Entry 1U7B (X-ray diffraction, 1.88 A resolution); this record covers chains A and B.

Chain A:
Molecule: Proliferating cell nuclear antigen
From: Homo sapiens
Reference sequence: P12004 (PCNA_HUMAN); numbering as in UniProt (aligned over 1-261)
Sequence (261 residues; numbered 1 to 261; the number before each row is that of its first residue):
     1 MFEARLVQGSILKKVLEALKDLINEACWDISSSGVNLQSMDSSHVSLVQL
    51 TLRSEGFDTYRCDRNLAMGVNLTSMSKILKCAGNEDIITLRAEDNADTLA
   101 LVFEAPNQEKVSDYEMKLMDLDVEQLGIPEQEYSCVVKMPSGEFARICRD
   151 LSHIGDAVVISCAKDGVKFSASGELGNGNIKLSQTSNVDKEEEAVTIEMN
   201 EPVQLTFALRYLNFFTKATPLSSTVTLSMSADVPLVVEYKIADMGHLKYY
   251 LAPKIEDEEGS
Unresolved in the structure: 187-190, 256-261
UniProt features mapped onto this chain:
  - DNA-binding region: R61 to K80
  - modified residue: K14 (N6-acetyllysine), K77 (N6-acetyllysine), K80 (N6-acetyllysine), Y211 (Phosphotyrosine), K248 (N6-acetyllysine)
  - cross-link (Glycyl lysine isopeptide (Lys-Gly)): K164 (interchain with G-Cter in SUMO2), K254 (interchain with G-Cter in SUMO2)
  - natural variant: S228 (S228I: In ATLD2)
  - mutagenesis: K13 (K13R: Inhibits acetylation, recruitment to DNA damage sites, inducible ubiquitination and protein degradation, DNA replication and repair synthesis efficiencies, but homotrimer formation, nuclear ...), K14 (K14R: Inhibits acetylation, recruitment to DNA damage sites, inducible ubiquitination and protein degradation, DNA replication and repair synthesis efficiencies, but homotrimer formation, nuclear ...), K20 (K20R: Inhibits acetylation, recruitment to DNA damage sites, inducible ubiquitination and protein degradation, DNA replication and repair synthesis efficiencies, but homotrimer formation, nuclear ...), M40 (M40A: Complete loss of interaction with UHRF2), S43 to V45 (No effect on POLD3-binding. Impairs binding to ALKBH2), K77 (K77A: Inhibits recruitment to DNA damage sites, but nuclear localization is similar as the wild-type; in association with A-80 ...), K80 (K80A: Inhibits recruitment to DNA damage sites, but nuclear localization is similar as the wild-type; in association with A-77 ...), Q125 to I128 (Strong decrease in POLD3-binding. Impairs binding to ALKBH2), I128 (I128A: Complete loss of interaction with UHRF2), K164 (K164R: Abolishes ubiquitination. No effect on interaction with SHPRH), V188 to K190 (No effect on POLD3-binding. No effect on ALKBH2-binding), Y211 (Y211F: Alters chromatin-associated PCNA stability and its function in DNA replication and repair), 3 further mutagenesis entries in UniProt

Chain B:
Molecule: SRQGSTQGRLDDFFKVTGSL peptide of Flap endonuclease-1
Notes: fragment: PIP-box region of FEN-1 (residues 331-350)
Reference sequence: P39748 (FEN1_HUMAN); numbering as in UniProt (aligned over 331-350)
Sequence (20 residues; numbered 331 to 350; the number before each row is that of its first residue):
   331 SRQGSTQGRLDDFFKVTGSL
Unresolved in the structure: 331-335, 349-350
UniProt features mapped onto this chain:
  - region: T336 to F344 (Interaction with PCNA)
  - modified residue: S335 (Phosphoserine), T336 (Phosphothreonine)

Interface between chain A and chain B:
Pairs across the interface (37; chain A residue first):
  M40(A) with L340(B), hydrophobic
  S43(A) with R339(B), hydrogen bond (backbone-side chain)
  H44(A) with R339(B); L340(B), hydrogen bond (backbone-backbone); D341(B), salt bridge
  V45(A) with Q337(B); G338(B); L340(B)
  S46(A) with L340(B)
  L47(A) with L340(B), hydrophobic
  V123(A) with G348(B)
  E124(A) with G348(B)
  Q125(A) with V346(B); T347(B); G348(B)
  L126(A) with K345(B); V346(B), hydrophobic
  G127(A) with F344(B); K345(B), hydrogen bond (backbone-backbone)
  I128(A) with F344(B), hydrophobic
  A208(A) with Q337(B)
  D232(A) with F343(B)
  V233(A) with F343(B), hydrophobic
  P234(A) with L340(B), hydrophobic; F343(B), hydrophobic; F344(B), hydrophobic
  A252(A) with Q337(B), hydrogen bond (backbone-side chain); G338(B); R339(B); L340(B); F343(B), hydrophobic
  P253(A) with Q337(B), hydrogen bond (backbone-side chain); G338(B), hydrogen bond (backbone-backbone); F343(B)
  K254(A) with T336(B); Q337(B)
  I255(A) with T336(B), hydrogen bond (backbone-backbone)
Interface residues without a listed pair, chain A (22 interface residues in all): Y250, L251

Overview:
Chain A and chain B form an interface of 22 and 12 residues respectively; the contacts include 7 hydrogen
bonds and 1 salt bridge. Among the polar pairs are H44(A)-D341(B), S43(A)-R339(B) and A252(A)-Q337(B). From
UniProt: 23 mutagenesis sites on chain A.
Here chain A is Proliferating cell nuclear antigen (Homo sapiens) and chain B is SRQGSTQGRLDDFFKVTGSL peptide
of Flap endonuclease-1. Entry 1U7B (Crystal structure of hPCNA bound to residues 331-350 of the flap
endonuclease-1 (FEN1)) was determined by X-ray diffraction, deposited together with 1U76.
